PDB entry 9CM3 | electron microscopy, 3.06 A resolution | chains A and R of the 5 polymer chains in the assembly

# Chain A
Name: Guanine nucleotide-binding protein G(q) subunit alpha
From: Homo sapiens
Chain sequence (246 residues; each row starts with the number of its first residue):
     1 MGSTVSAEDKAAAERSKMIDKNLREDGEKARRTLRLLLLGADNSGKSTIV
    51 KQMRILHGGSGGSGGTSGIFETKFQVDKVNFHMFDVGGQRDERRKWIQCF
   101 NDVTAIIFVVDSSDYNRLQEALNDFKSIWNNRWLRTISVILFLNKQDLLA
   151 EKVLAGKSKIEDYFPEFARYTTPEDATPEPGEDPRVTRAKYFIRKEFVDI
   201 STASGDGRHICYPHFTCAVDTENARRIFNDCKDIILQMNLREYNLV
Not modelled in the structure: 1-4, 52-67

# Chain R
Name: Free fatty acid receptor 2
From: Homo sapiens
UniProtKB: O15552 (FFAR2_HUMAN); residue numbers follow UniProt; this construct covers 1-330
Chain sequence (544 residues; each row starts with the number of its first residue; numbers below 1 keep their minus sign (Asp-44 is residue -44)):
   -44 DYKDDDDGQPGNGSAFLLAPNGSHAPDHNVTQQRDEENLYFQGVDMLPDW
     6 KSSLILMAYIIIFLTGLPANLLALRAFVGRIRQPQPAPVHILLLSLTLAD
    56 LLLLLLLPFKIIEAASNFRWYLPKVVCALTSFGFYSSIYCSTWLLAGISI
   106 ERYLGVAFPVQYKLSRRPLYGVIAALVAWVMSFGHCTIVIIVQYLNTTEQ
   156 VRSGNEITCYENFTDNQLDVVLPVRLELCLVLFFIPMAVTIFCYWRFVWI
   206 MLSQPLVGAQRRRRAVGLAVVTLLNFLVCFGPYNVSHLVGYHQRKSPWWR
   256 SIAVVFSSLNASLDPLLFYFSSSVVRRAFGRGLQVLRNQGSSLLGRRGKD
   306 TAEGTNEDRGVGQGEGMPSSDFTTEAAAVFTLEDFVGDWEQTAAYNLDQV
   356 LEQGGVSSLLQNLAVSVTPIQRIVRSGENALKIDIHVIIPYEGLSADQMA
   406 QIEEVFKVVYPVDDHHFKVILPYGTLVIDGVTPNMLNYFGRPYEGIAVFD
   456 GKKITVTGTLWNGNKIIDERLITPDGSMLFRVTINSHHHHHHHH
Not modelled in the structure: -44 to 3, 151-162, 278-499
Sequence notes: expression tag (-44 to 0, 331-499)
Cystine bridges: Cys82-Cys164
Residues lining bound ligands:
  - tug-1375 (9UJ; (2R,4R)-2-(2-chlorophenyl)-3-[4-(3,5-dimethyl-1,2-oxazol-4-yl)phenyl]carbonyl-1,3-thiazolidine-4-carboxylic acid): Ser86, Phe87, Tyr90, Tyr94, Cys141, Val144, Ile145, Val147, Gln148, Tyr165, Phe168, Gln172, Val175, Val176, Val179, Arg180, Leu183, Tyr238, His242, Arg255
  - A1AZC (4-[(2R,6S)-2,6-dimethylmorpholin-4-yl]-7-(2-fluorobenzene-1-sulfonyl)-2-methyl-5H-pyrrolo[3,2-d]pyrimidin-6-amine): Pro43, Leu47, Gly102, Ile105, Glu106, Leu109, Phe113, Gln116, Tyr117, Ser120, Arg121, Tyr125, Ile128, Ala129
Curated features (UniProtKB/Swiss-Prot):
  - glycosylation (N-linked (GlcNAc...) asparagine): Asn151, Asn167
  - mutagenesis: Tyr90 (Y90A: Partial loss of propionate-induced G protein-coupled receptor activity; Y90W: Complete loss of acetate-induced G protein-coupled receptor activity), Glu106 (E106A: Partial loss of SCFA-induced G protein-coupled receptor activity), Tyr108 (Y108A: Complete loss of SCFA-induced G protein-coupled receptor activity), His140 (H140A: Partial loss of SCFA-induced G protein-coupled receptor activity), Gln148 (Q148A: No effect on SCFA-induced G protein-coupled receptor activity; Q148E: Partial loss of SCFA-induced G protein-coupled receptor activity), Gly159 (G159E: Partial loss of SCFA-independent constitutive G protein-coupled receptor activity), Tyr165 (Y165A: Partial loss of propionate-induced G protein-coupled receptor activity), Arg180 (R180A/K/L/S: Complete loss of SCFA-induced G protein-coupled receptor activity), Tyr238 (Y238A: Partial loss of propionate-induced G protein-coupled receptor activity), Asn239 (N239A: Complete loss of acetate-induced G protein-coupled receptor activity), His242 (H242A/F: Complete loss of SCFA-induced G protein-coupled receptor activity), Arg255 (R255A: Complete loss of SCFA-induced G protein-coupled receptor activity)
Reported in the primary citation:
  - binding site for A1AZC: Glu106, Phe113, Tyr125
  - mutagenesis - L47Y, E106G: abolished signaling in response to A1AZC
  - mutagenesis - L109A, L109V, Y117A (100-fold), R121A, G126S, A129V: decreased signaling in response to A1AZC
  - mutagenesis - A129V, V226A, N230D, N230S: unchanged signaling in response to tug-1375
  - mutagenesis - Q116A, Y117F, S120F, Y125Q: unchanged signaling in response to A1AZC
  - binding site for tug-1375: Arg180, Arg255
  - mutagenesis - Y238A, H242A, R255A: abolished signaling in response to tug-1375
  - mutagenesis - Y94A, V144A, V144N, L183A, L183N: decreased signaling in response to tug-1375
  - mutagenesis - N230D: unchanged binding to [3HJGLPG0974

# How chain A and chain R interact
Residue-residue contacts - 51 pairs, chain A then chain R:
  Arg31(A) with Leu119(R), hydrogen bond (side chain-backbone); Arg121(R), hydrogen bond (side chain-backbone)
  Arg32(A) with Leu119(R); Ser120(R), hydrogen bond
  Leu34(A) with Lys118(R); Leu119(R), hydrophobic
  Val79(A) with Leu119(R), hydrophobic
  Gly207(A) with Gln215(R)
  Ile210(A) with Gly213(R); Gln215(R)
  Tyr212(A) with Val212(R), hydrophobic
  Lys232(A) with Pro114(R); Val115(R)
  Asp233(A) with Gln215(R); Arg217(R), salt bridge
  Ile235(A) with Pro114(R); Val115(R), hydrophobic; Lys118(R)
  Leu236(A) with Val111(R), hydrophobic; Pro114(R); Gln209(R); Arg217(R)
  Gln237(A) with Gln215(R), hydrogen bond; Arg217(R), hydrogen bond
  Met238(A) with Lys118(R)
  Asn239(A) with Gly110(R), hydrogen bond (side chain-backbone); Pro114(R), hydrogen bond (side chain-backbone); Tyr117(R)
  Leu240(A) with Val111(R), hydrophobic; Met206(R), hydrophobic; Arg217(R)
  Glu242(A) with Ala42(R); His45(R); Tyr117(R); Arg121(R), salt bridge
  Tyr243(A) with Val44(R), hydrophobic; Glu106(R), hydrogen bond (side chain-backbone); Arg107(R), hydrogen bond (backbone-side chain); Gly110(R); Tyr117(R), hydrogen bond
  Asn244(A) with Leu223(R); Phe273(R); Ser276(R), hydrogen bond (backbone-side chain)
  Leu245(A) with Arg107(R); Phe202(R), hydrophobic; Arg219(R); Ala220(R); Leu223(R), hydrophobic
  Val246(A) with Gln215(R); Arg216(R); Ala220(R), hydrophobic
Interface residues without a listed pair, chain A (22 interface residues in all): Glu28, Phe228
Interface residues without a listed pair, chain R (31 interface residues in all): Arg122, Pro210, Ala214, Ala224
The authors on this interface:
  - specific contacts: Glu242(A)-Arg121(R), Tyr117(R)-Tyr243(A)
  - interface residues, chain A: Phe228(A), Leu240(A), Leu245(A)
  - interface residues, chain R: Leu119(R), Gln215(R), Arg217(R)

# Summary
22 residues of chain A face 31 of chain R across their interface; the contacts include 11 hydrogen bonds and 2
salt bridges. Polar contacts include Asp233(A)-Arg217(R), Glu242(A)-Arg121(R) and Arg31(A)-Leu119(R). The
authors report contacts between Glu242(A) and Arg121(R) and Tyr117(R) and Tyr243(A). From the paper: a binding
site for A1AZC at Glu106(R), Phe113(R) and Tyr125(R); L109A, L109V and Y117A of chain R, among others, reduce
signaling in response to A1AZC; 23 substitutions were tested in all.
Chain A is Guanine nucleotide-binding protein G(q) subunit alpha and chain R is Free fatty acid receptor 2,
both from Homo sapiens; the structure, Cryo-EM structure of Gq-coupled FFA2 in complex with TUG-1375 and
compound 187, was determined by electron microscopy, deposited together with 9CLW, 9CM7 and 9NS9.
